7YLB - chains D and F of the 3 polymer chains in the assembly; structure by X-ray diffraction, 2.41 A resolution.

[Chain D]
Protein: Nucleoprotein
Source organism: Severe acute respiratory syndrome coronavirus 2
Notes: fragment: ctd
UniProtKB: P0DTC9 (NCAP_SARS2); numbering as in UniProt (aligned over 247-364)
Sequence (122 residues; row label = number of the first residue in the row):
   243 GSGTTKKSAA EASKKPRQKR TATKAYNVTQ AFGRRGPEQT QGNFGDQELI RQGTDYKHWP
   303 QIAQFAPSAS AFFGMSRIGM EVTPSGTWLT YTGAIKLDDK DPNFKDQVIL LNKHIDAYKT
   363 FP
Not modelled in the structure: 243-250
Construct notes: expression tag (243-246)

[Chain F]
Protein: NC2
Source organism: Homo sapiens
Sequence (94 residues; numbered 1 to 94; the number before each row is that of its first residue):
     1 GSDVPRDLEV VVATPTSHLI SWPNLWYKVR YYRITYGETG GNSPVQEFTV PGSKSTATIS
    61 GLKPGVDYTI TVYAVTKRSF WSNSAGPISI NYRT
Not modelled in the structure: 1-8, 17, 94

[How chain D and chain F interact]
Residue-residue contacts (13; chain D residue first):
  Q281(D) - Y27(F)
  Q281(D) - S79(F)
  Q281(D) - F80(F)  hydrogen bond (side chain-backbone)
  Q281(D) - W81(F)
  T282(D) - F80(F)
  R319(D) - S84(F)  hydrogen bond (side chain-backbone)
  M322(D) - N83(F)  hydrogen bond (backbone-side chain)
  E323(D) - F80(F)
  E323(D) - N83(F)  hydrogen bond
  W330(D) - F80(F)  hydrophobic
  T332(D) - F80(F)
  T332(D) - W81(F)
  Y333(D) - W81(F)  hydrogen bond (backbone-side chain)
Also at the interface, not in a pair above, chain D (13 interface residues in all): P279, I320, T325, T334, A336
Also at the interface, not in a pair above, chain F (9 interface residues in all): L25, A85, G86

[Summary]
13 residues of chain D and 9 residues of chain F are in contact; the contacts include 5 hydrogen bonds. Polar
pairs include Q281(D)-F80(F), R319(D)-S84(F) and M322(D)-N83(F).
Chain D is Nucleoprotein (Severe acute respiratory syndrome coronavirus 2) and chain F is NC2 (Homo sapiens);
the structure, Two monobodies recognizing the conserved epitopes of SARS-CoV-2 N antigen applicable to the
broad COVID-19 diagnosis, was determined by X-ray diffraction.
